Entry 7KBE (electron microscopy, 3.50 A resolution); this record covers chains E and I of the 10 polymer chains in the assembly.

[Chain E]
Protein: Histone H3.2
From: Xenopus laevis
UniProt: P84233 (H32_XENLA); residues 0-135 here correspond to UniProt positions 1-136 (UniProt number = residue number + 1)
Sequence (136 residues; numbered 0 to 135; the number before each row is that of its first residue; numbering starts at 0):
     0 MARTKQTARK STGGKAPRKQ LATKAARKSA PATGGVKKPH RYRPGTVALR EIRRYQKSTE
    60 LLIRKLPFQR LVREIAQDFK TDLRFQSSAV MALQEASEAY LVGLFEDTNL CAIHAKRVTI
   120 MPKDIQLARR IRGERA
Disordered / not traced: 0-37, 135
Swiss-Prot annotation at these positions:
  - modified residue: Arg2 (Asymmetric dimethylarginine), Thr3 (Phosphothreonine), Lys4 (Allysine), Gln5 (5-glutamyl dopamine), Thr6 (Phosphothreonine), Arg8 (Citrulline), Lys9 (N6,N6,N6-trimethyllysine), Ser10 (ADP-ribosylserine), Thr11 (Phosphothreonine), Lys14 (N6-(2-hydroxyisobutyryl)lysine), Arg17 (Asymmetric dimethylarginine), Lys18 (N6-(2-hydroxyisobutyryl)lysine), Lys23 (N6-(2-hydroxyisobutyryl)lysine), Arg26 (Citrulline), Lys27 (N6,N6,N6-trimethyllysine), Ser28 (ADP-ribosylserine), Lys36 (N6,N6,N6-trimethyllysine), Lys37 (N6-methyllysine), Tyr41 (Phosphotyrosine), Lys56 (N6,N6,N6-trimethyllysine) and 8 more in UniProt
  - lipidation: Cys110 (S-palmitoyl cysteine)
What the authors report for this chain:
  - post-translational modification sites: Thr3

[Chain I]
Molecule: 156-nt DNA strand
From: Xenopus laevis
Sequence (156 nucleotides; each row starts with the number of its first residue; numbers below 1 keep their minus sign (DG-2 is residue -2)):
    -2 GGATATCACA ATCCATATCT GACACGTGCC TGGAGACTAG GGAGTAATCC CCTTGGCGGT
    58 TAAAACGCGG GGGACAGCGC GTACGTGCGT TTAAGCGGTG CTAGAGCTGT CTACGACCAA
   118 TTGAGCGGCC TCGGCACCGG GATTGTGATA TCCTAG

[How chain E and chain I interact]
Pairs across the interface - 19 pairs, chain E then chain I:
  Arg40(E) with DG84(I), hydrogen bond to the sugar
  Tyr41(E) with DT83(I), sugar contact; DG84(I), phosphate contact
  Pro43(E) with DT83(I), phosphate contact
  Gly44(E) with DT83(I), hydrogen bond to the phosphate
  Thr45(E) with DT83(I), phosphate contact
  Val46(E) with DT83(I), hydrogen bond to the phosphate; DG84(I), phosphate contact
  Ala47(E) with DT83(I), hydrogen bond to the phosphate
  Arg49(E) with DA8(I), sugar contact; DT9(I), salt bridge to the phosphate
  Lys56(E) with DC10(I), salt bridge to the phosphate
  Arg63(E) with DG92(I), phosphate contact
  Lys64(E) with DG92(I), hydrogen bond to the phosphate
  Leu65(E) with DA91(I), phosphate contact; DG92(I), hydrogen bond to the phosphate
  Pro66(E) with DA91(I), phosphate contact
  Arg69(E) with DA91(I), salt bridge to the phosphate
  Arg83(E) with DG101(I), sugar contact
Other interface residues (no listed pair), chain E (19 interface residues in all): His39, Arg42, Glu50, Arg53
Other interface residues (no listed pair), chain I (11 interface residues in all): DA7, DG82, DA102

[Summary]
Chain E and chain I form an interface of 19 and 11 residues respectively, with 6 hydrogen bonds and 3 salt
bridges. Polar pairs include Arg40(E)-DG84(I), Gly44(E)-DT83(I) and Val46(E)-DT83(I). From the paper: a
modification site at Thr3(E).
Chain E is Histone H3.2 and chain I is a 156-nt DNA strand, both from Xenopus laevis; the structure,
Nucleosome isolated from metaphase chromosome formed in Xenopus egg extract (oligo fraction), was determined
by electron microscopy together with 7KBD and 7KBF from the same study.
